Entry 3HZW (X-ray diffraction, 2.28 A resolution); this record covers chains A and B.

# Chain A (and B)
Molecule: Phospholipase A2 homolog bothropstoxin-1
Source organism: Bothrops jararacussu
Notes: chain B of this document is another copy of the same molecule, construct and numbering; everything in this record applies to it too
Reference sequence: Q90249 (PA2B1_BOTJR); residues 1-121 here correspond to UniProt positions 17-137 (UniProt number = residue number + 16)
Chain sequence (121 residues; each row starts with the number of its first residue; note: 12 numbers in that range are skipped by the numbering (no residue carries them; nothing is unmodelled there)):
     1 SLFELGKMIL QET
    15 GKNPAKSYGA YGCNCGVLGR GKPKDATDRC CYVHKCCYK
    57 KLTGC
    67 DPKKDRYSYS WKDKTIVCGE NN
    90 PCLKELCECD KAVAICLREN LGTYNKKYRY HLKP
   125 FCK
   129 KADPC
Cystine bridges: Cys29-Cys45, Cys44-Cys105, Cys51-Cys98, Cys61-Cys91, Cys84-Cys96
Covalently attached groups: p-Bromophenacyl bromide (PBP) linked to His48
Small-molecule neighbours: p-Bromophenacyl bromide (PBP): Leu2, Leu5, Tyr22, Gly23, Cys29, Gly30, Val31, Cys45, Lys49, Val102

# How chain A and chain B interact
Contacting residue pairs (12; chain A residue first):
  Leu2(A) with Val31(B), hydrophobic
  Asn17(A) with Tyr119(B)
  Ala19(A) with Ala24(B), hydrophobic; Tyr119(B), hydrophobic
  Lys20(A) with Tyr119(B)
  Ala24(A) with Ala19(B), hydrophobic
  Val31(A) with Leu2(B), hydrophobic
  Leu32(A) with Leu2(B), hydrophobic
  Tyr119(A) with Asn17(B), hydrogen bond (backbone-side chain); Lys20(B); Tyr119(B), hydrogen bond
  Leu121(A) with Asn17(B)
Also at the interface, not in a pair above, chain A (10 interface residues in all): Phe3
Also at the interface, not in a pair above, chain B (11 interface residues in all): Leu32, Lys69, His120, Lys122

# In short
10 residues of chain A face 11 of chain B across their interface; the contacts include 2 hydrogen bonds. Polar
pairs include Tyr119(A)-Asn17(B) and Tyr119(A)-Tyr119(B). P-Bromophenacyl bromide is covalently linked to
His48(A).
Chain A and chain B are both Phospholipase A2 homolog bothropstoxin-1 (Bothrops jararacussu); the structure,
Crystal structure of bothropstoxin-I chemically modified by p-bromophenacyl bromide (BPB), was determined by
X-ray diffraction (same publication as 3I03, 3I3I, 3IQ3 and 3HZD).
